1J5E - chains A and L of the 21 polymer chains in the assembly; structure by X-ray diffraction, 3.05 A resolution.

[Chain A]
Molecule: 16S ribosomal RNA
Organism: Thermus thermophilus
Sequence (1522 nucleotides; numbered 0 to 1544 plus 19 insertion-coded residues; 42 numbers in that range are skipped by the numbering (no residue carries them; nothing is unmodelled there); the number before each row is that of its first residue; a row labelled like 190A-190L holds insertion residues (190A, then the next letters in order); numbering starts at 0):
     0 UUUGUUGGAG AGUUUGAUCC UGGCUCAGGG UGAACGCUGG CGGCGUGCCU AAGACAUGCA
    60 AGUCGUGCGG G
    73 CCGCGGGGUU UU
    88 ACUCCG
    95 UGGUC
   101 AGCGGCGGAC GGGUGAGUAA CGCGUGGGU
  129A G
   130 ACCUACCCGG AAGAGGGGGA CAACCCGGGG AAACUCGGGC UAAUCCCCCA UGUGGACCCG
   190 C
190A-190L CCCUUGGGGUGU
   191 GUCCAAAGGG CUUU
   216 GCCCGCUUCC GGAUGGGCCC GCGUCCCAUC AGCUAGUUGG UGGGGUAAUG GCCCACCAAG
   276 GCGACGACGG GUAGCCGGUC UGAGAGGAUG GCCGGCCACA GGGGCACUGA GACACGGGCC
   336 CCACUCCUAC GGGAGGCAGC AGUUAGGAAU CUUCCGCAAU GGGCGCAAGC CUGACGGAGC
   396 GACGCCGCUU GGAGGAAGAA GCCCUUCGGG GUGUAAACUC CUGAA
   442 CCCGGGACGA AACCCCCGAC GA
   474 GGGGACUGAC GGUACCGGG
   494 GUAAUAGCGC CGGCCAACUC CGUGCCAGCA GCCGCGGUAA UACGGAGGGC GCGAGCGUUA
   554 CCCGGAUUCA CUGGGCGUAA AGGGCGUGUA GGCGGCCUGG GGCGUCCCAU GUGAAAGACC
   614 ACGGCUCAAC CGUGGGGGAG CGUGGGAUAC GCUCAGGCUA GACGGUGGGA GAGGGUGGUG
   674 GAAUUCCCGG AGUAGCGGUG AAAUGCGCAG AUACCGGGAG GAACGCCGAU GGCGAAGGCA
   734 GCCACCUGGU CCACCCGUGA CGCUGAGGCG CGAAAGCGUG GGGAGCAAAC CGGAUUAGAU
   794 ACCCGGGUAG UCCACGCCCU AAACGAUGCG CGCUAGGUCU CUGGGUCU
   848 CCUGGGGGCC GAAGCUAACG CGUUAAGCGC GCCGCCUGGG GAGUACGGCC GCAAGGCUGA
   908 AACUCAAAGG AAUUGACGGG GGCCCGCACA AGCGGUGGAG CAUGUGGUUU AAUUCGAAGC
   968 AACGCGAAGA ACCUUACCAG GCCUUGACAU GCUAGG
 1003A G
  1004 AACCCGGGUG AAAGCCUGGG GUGCCCC
1030A-1030D GCGA
  1031 GGGGAGCCCU AGCACAGGUG CUGCAUGGCC GUCGUCAGCU CGUGCCGUGA GGUGUUGGGU
  1091 UAAGUCCCGC AACGAGCGCA ACCCCCGCCG UUAGUUGCCA GCGGUUCGGC CGGGCACUCU
  1151 AACGGGACUG CCCGCGAAA
  1171 GCGGGAGGAA GGAGGGGACG ACGUCUGGUC AGCAUGGCCC UUACGGCCUG GGCGACACAC
  1231 GUGCUACAAU GCCCACUACA AAGCGAUGCC ACCCGGCAAC GGGGAGCUAA UCGCAAAAAG
  1291 GUGGGCCCAG UUCGGAUUGG GGUCUGCAAC CCGACCCCAU GAAGCCGGAA UCGCUAGUAA
  1351 UCGCGGAUCA G
 1361A C
  1362 CAUGCCGCGG UGAAUACGUU CCCGGGCCUU GUACACACCG CCCGUCACGC CAUGGGAGCG
  1422 GGCUCUACCC GAAGUCGCCG GG
  1446 AGCCUACGGG
  1459 CAGGCGCCGA GGGUAGGGCC CGUGACUGGG GCGAAGUCGU AACAAGGUAG CUGUACCGGA
  1519 AGGUGCGGCU GGAUCACCUC CUUUCU
Unresolved in the structure: 0-4, 1535-1538

[Chain L]
Molecule: 30S ribosomal protein S12
Organism: Thermus thermophilus
UniProt: P17293 (RS12_THETH); residues 1-135 here = UniProt positions 1-135
Amino-acid sequence (135 residues; each row starts with the number of its first residue):
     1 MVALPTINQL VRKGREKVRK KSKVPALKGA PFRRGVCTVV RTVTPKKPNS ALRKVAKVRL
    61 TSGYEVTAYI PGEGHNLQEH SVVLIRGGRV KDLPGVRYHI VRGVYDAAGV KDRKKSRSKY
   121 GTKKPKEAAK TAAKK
Unresolved in the structure: 1-4, 129-135

[Chain A / chain L interface]
Contacting residue pairs (129; chain A residue first):
  C23(A) with Lys23(L), phosphate contact
  U24(A) with Lys23(L), salt bridge to the phosphate
  A32(A) with Pro31(L), base contact
  A33(A) with Phe32(L), base contact
  C34(A) with Phe32(L), sugar contact; Val101(L), sugar contact; Val104(L), phosphate contact
  G35(A) with Val104(L), sugar contact; Arg117(L), sugar contact; Ser118(L), hydrogen bond to the sugar; Gly121(L), sugar contact
  C36(A) with Arg117(L), hydrogen bond to the sugar; Ser118(L), sugar contact; Thr122(L), sugar contact; Lys123(L), salt bridge to the phosphate; Lys124(L), hydrogen bond to the phosphate
  U37(A) with Lys123(L), phosphate contact; Lys124(L), hydrogen bond to the phosphate
  U49(A) with Lys28(L), hydrogen bond to the base
  C241(A) with Arg19(L), hydrogen bond to the sugar
  G362(A) with Lys28(L), sugar contact; Arg33(L), phosphate contact; Arg34(L), salt bridge to the phosphate; Thr61(L), phosphate contact
  A363(A) with Ala30(L), base contact; Pro31(L), base contact; Phe32(L), base contact; Arg33(L), salt bridge to the phosphate; Arg34(L), salt bridge to the phosphate; Thr61(L), hydrogen bond to the phosphate; Leu84(L), sugar contact; Tyr105(L), sugar contact
  G500(A) with Lys124(L), hydrogen bond to the phosphate
  C501(A) with Arg117(L), salt bridge to the phosphate; Ser118(L), phosphate contact; Lys124(L), salt bridge to the phosphate
  G502(A) with Lys115(L), phosphate contact; Ser116(L), phosphate contact; Arg117(L), hydrogen bond to the phosphate; Ser118(L), hydrogen bond to the phosphate; Lys119(L), phosphate contact
  C503(A) with Ser116(L), hydrogen bond to the phosphate; Lys119(L), salt bridge to the phosphate
  C518(A) with Pro48(L), base contact; Ser50(L), hydrogen bond to the sugar
  C519(A) with Ser50(L), hydrogen bond to the phosphate; Ala51(L), phosphate contact
  A520(A) with Ala51(L), phosphate contact; Leu52(L), hydrogen bond to the phosphate; Lys54(L), salt bridge to the phosphate; Glu73(L), hydrogen bond to the sugar
  G521(A) with Arg53(L), hydrogen bond to the base; Lys54(L), salt bridge to the phosphate; Gly72(L), phosphate contact; Glu73(L), phosphate contact
  C522(A) with Asn49(L), base contact; Arg53(L), base contact; Tyr69(L), hydrogen bond to the phosphate; Pro71(L), phosphate contact; Gly72(L), hydrogen bond to the phosphate; Asp92(L), base contact; Tyr120(L), phosphate contact
  A523(A) with Arg53(L), base contact; Val90(L), base contact; Lys91(L), base contact; Asp92(L), hydrogen bond to the base
  C525(A) with Lys91(L), salt bridge to the phosphate
  C526(A) with Lys91(L), phosphate contact
  G527(A) with Asn49(L), base contact; Asp92(L), base contact
  C528(A) with Asn49(L), hydrogen bond to the base
  G529(A) with Asn49(L), hydrogen bond to the base; Ser50(L), hydrogen bond to the base; Ala51(L), base contact
  G537(A) with Glu73(L), sugar contact; Arg113(L), salt bridge to the phosphate
  G538(A) with Arg113(L), salt bridge to the phosphate; Lys114(L), hydrogen bond to the phosphate; Lys115(L), hydrogen bond to the phosphate
  A539(A) with Lys114(L), salt bridge to the phosphate; Lys115(L), hydrogen bond to the base
  U551(A) with Phe32(L), base contact; Arg86(L), sugar contact
  U552(A) with Pro31(L), hydrogen bond to the sugar; Phe32(L), sugar contact; Arg86(L), hydrogen bond to the sugar; Gly87(L), phosphate contact
  A553(A) with Val24(L), phosphate contact; Gly29(L), hydrogen bond to the sugar; Ala30(L), sugar contact; Pro31(L), sugar contact
  C554(A) with Ser22(L), phosphate contact
  C556(A) with Lys20(L), salt bridge to the phosphate
  C562(A) with Arg15(L), base contact; Glu16(L), hydrogen bond to the sugar; Lys17(L), sugar contact; Val18(L), phosphate contact
  A563(A) with Arg15(L), base contact; Lys17(L), salt bridge to the phosphate
  C564(A) with Leu10(L), sugar contact; Arg15(L), salt bridge to the phosphate
  G567(A) with Pro5(L), base contact; Arg15(L), hydrogen bond to the base
  G568(A) with Pro5(L), base contact
  G585(A) with Asn8(L), sugar contact
  C879(A) with Thr6(L), base contact; Asn8(L), phosphate contact
  C880(A) with Thr6(L), hydrogen bond to the phosphate; Asn8(L), hydrogen bond to the phosphate; Gln9(L), phosphate contact; Arg12(L), salt bridge to the phosphate
  G881(A) with Gln9(L), hydrogen bond to the phosphate; Arg12(L), salt bridge to the phosphate; Lys13(L), salt bridge to the phosphate
  C882(A) with Pro5(L), base contact; Lys13(L), salt bridge to the phosphate
  C883(A) with Arg15(L), base contact
  U884(A) with Arg15(L), hydrogen bond to the base
  A908(A) with Lys21(L), salt bridge to the phosphate
  A909(A) with Lys21(L), salt bridge to the phosphate
  C910(A) with Arg97(L), salt bridge to the phosphate
  U911(A) with Arg89(L), salt bridge to the phosphate; Arg97(L), salt bridge to the phosphate
  C912(A) with Lys47(L), hydrogen bond to the phosphate
  A913(A) with Lys46(L), salt bridge to the phosphate; Lys47(L), salt bridge to the phosphate; Lys91(L), salt bridge to the phosphate
  G1491(A) with Lys46(L), salt bridge to the phosphate
  A1492(A) with Lys47(L), phosphate contact
Also at the interface, not in a pair above, chain A (60 interface residues in all): C242, G302, C536, G550, C1490
Also at the interface, not in a pair above, chain L (68 interface residues in all): Ile7, Gly74, Gly88, Pro94, Gly95, Gly103, Asp112

[In short]
60 residues of chain A and 68 residues of chain L are in contact; the contacts include 35 hydrogen bonds and
30 salt bridges. Polar contacts include U49(A)-Lys28(L), G521(A)-Arg53(L) and A523(A)-Asp92(L).
Here chain A is 16S ribosomal RNA and chain L is 30S ribosomal protein S12, both from Thermus thermophilus.
Entry 1J5E (Structure of the Thermus thermophilus 30S Ribosomal Subunit) was determined by X-ray diffraction.
